5JZS - chains A and B; structure by X-ray diffraction, 2.27 A resolution.

== Chain A (and B) ==
Protein: 2-hydroxy-6-oxo-6-phenylhexa-2,4-dienoate hydrolase BphD
From: Mycobacterium tuberculosis
Notes: EC 3.7.1.8; chain B of this document is another copy of the same molecule, construct and numbering; everything in this record applies to it too
UniProtKB: A0A045KDP6 (A0A045KDP6_MYCTX); residues 7-290 here = UniProt positions 7-290
Amino-acid sequence (284 residues; row label = number of the first residue in the row):
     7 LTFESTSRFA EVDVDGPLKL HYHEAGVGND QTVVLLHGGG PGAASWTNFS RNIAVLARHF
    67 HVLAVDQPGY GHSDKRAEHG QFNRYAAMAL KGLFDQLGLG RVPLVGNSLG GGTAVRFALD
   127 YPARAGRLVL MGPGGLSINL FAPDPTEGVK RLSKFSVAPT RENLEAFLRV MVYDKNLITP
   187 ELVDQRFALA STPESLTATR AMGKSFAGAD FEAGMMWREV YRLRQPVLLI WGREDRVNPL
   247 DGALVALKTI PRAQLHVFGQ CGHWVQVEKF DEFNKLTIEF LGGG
Reported in the primary citation:
  - binding site for 3,5-dichloro-4-hydroxybenzoic acid: Gly-45, Gly-46, Ser-114, Leu-115, Val-155, Leu-158, Phe-173, Val-243

== Chain A / chain B interface ==
Pairs across the interface (18; chain A residue first):
  Phe-147(A) with Phe-147(B), hydrophobic; Asp-247(B)
  Pro-149(A) with Arg-239(B); Glu-240(B); Asp-241(B); Arg-242(B)
  Asp-150(A) with Arg-242(B), hydrogen bond (backbone-side chain)
  Pro-151(A) with Arg-242(B), hydrogen bond (backbone-side chain)
  Glu-153(A) with Lys-156(B), salt bridge
  Lys-156(A) with Glu-153(B), salt bridge; Arg-242(B)
  Glu-240(A) with Pro-149(B)
  Asp-241(A) with Pro-149(B)
  Arg-242(A) with Pro-149(B); Asp-150(B); Pro-151(B), hydrogen bond (side chain-backbone); Lys-156(B)
  Asp-247(A) with Phe-147(B)
Also at the interface, not in a pair above, chain A (14 interface residues in all): Val-176, Arg-239, Leu-246, Leu-250
Also at the interface, not in a pair above, chain B (14 interface residues in all): Val-176, Leu-246, Leu-250

== Summary ==
The chain A/chain B interface involves 14 residues from each chain, with 3 hydrogen bonds and 2 salt bridges.
Among the polar pairs are Glu-153(A)/Lys-156(B), Asp-150(A)/Arg-242(B) and Pro-151(A)/Arg-242(B). The paper
reports a binding site for 3,5-dichloro-4-hydroxybenzoic acid at Gly-45(A), Gly-46(A) and Ser-114(A) among
others.
Chain A and chain B are both 2-hydroxy-6-oxo-6-phenylhexa-2,4-dienoate hydrolase BphD (Mycobacterium
tuberculosis); the structure, HsaD bound to 3,5-dichloro-4-hydroxybenzoic acid, was determined by X-ray
diffraction (same publication as 5JZ9 and 5JZB).
